Entry 7UW9 (electron microscopy, 4.20 A resolution (low resolution: residue-level contacts below are approximate; hydrogen-bond / salt-bridge calls are withheld)); this record covers chains M and N of the 31 polymer chains in the assembly.

== Chain M ==
Molecule: V-type proton ATPase subunit D
From: Citrus limon
UniProt: A0A067FFQ8 (A0A067FFQ8_CITSI); residues 1-259 here = UniProt positions 1-259
Amino-acid sequence (259 residues; each row starts with the number of its first residue):
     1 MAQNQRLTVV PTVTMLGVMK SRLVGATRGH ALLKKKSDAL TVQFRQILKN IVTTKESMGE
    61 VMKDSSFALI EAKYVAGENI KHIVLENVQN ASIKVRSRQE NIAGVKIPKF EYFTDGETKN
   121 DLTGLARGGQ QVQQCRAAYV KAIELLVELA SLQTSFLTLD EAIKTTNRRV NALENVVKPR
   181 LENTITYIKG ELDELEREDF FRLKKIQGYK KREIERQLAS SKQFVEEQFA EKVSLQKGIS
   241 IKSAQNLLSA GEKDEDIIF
Not modelled in the structure: 1-8, 222-259

== Chain N ==
Molecule: V-type proton ATPase subunit F
From: Citrus limon
UniProt: A0A067E4V9 (A0A067E4V9_CITSI); residues 1-130 here = UniProt positions 1-130
Amino-acid sequence (130 residues; numbered 1 to 130; the number before each row is that of its first residue):
     1 MAGRAQIPTK SSALIAMIAD EDTVTGFLLA GVGNVDLRRK TNYLIVDSKT TVKAIEDAFK
    61 EFTTKEDIAI VLISQYVANM IRFLVDSYNK PIPAILEIPS KDHPYDPAHD SVLSRVKNLF
   121 SAESVASGRR
Not modelled in the structure: 1-11, 119-130

== Chain M / chain N interface ==
Contacting residue pairs - 24 pairs, chain M then chain N:
  Met-62(M) with Ser-100(N); Lys-101(N)
  Glu-86(M) with Thr-25(N)
  Asn-87(M) with Gly-26(N)
  Val-88(M) with Thr-25(N); Gly-26(N); Leu-29(N); Ala-30(N)
  Gln-89(M) with Ala-30(N)
  Asn-90(M) with Ala-30(N)
  Ala-91(M) with Phe-27(N)
  Ser-92(M) with Val-32(N)
  Ile-93(M) with Leu-28(N); Gly-33(N); Val-35(N); Asp-36(N)
  Lys-94(M) with Ser-12(N)
  Val-95(M) with Ser-12(N); Ala-13(N)
  Arg-96(M) with Ser-12(N)
  Leu-122(M) with Ala-30(N); Gly-31(N)
  Ala-150(M) with Pro-91(N)
  Gln-153(M) with Pro-91(N)
Interface residues without a listed pair, chain M (23 interface residues in all): Ser-65, Leu-85, Ser-97, Pro-108, Asn-120, Asp-121, Cys-135, Leu-149
Interface residues without a listed pair, chain N (19 interface residues in all): Thr-23, Ile-92, Pro-99

== Summary ==
Chain M and chain N form an interface of 23 and 19 residues respectively.
Here chain M is V-type proton ATPase subunit D and chain N is V-type proton ATPase subunit F, both from Citrus
limon. Entry 7UW9 (Citrus V-ATPase State 1, H in contact with subunit a) was determined by electron microscopy
together with 7UWA, 7UWB, 7UWC and 7UWD from the same study.
